6MD9 - chain A; structure by X-ray diffraction, 2.12 A resolution.

[Chain A]
Name: Tyrosine-protein phosphatase non-receptor type 11
From: Homo sapiens
Notes: EC 3.1.3.48
Reference sequence: Q06124 (PTN11_HUMAN), isoform Q06124-2; residue numbers follow UniProt; this construct covers 1-525
Amino-acid sequence (526 residues; row label = number of the first residue in the row; numbering starts at 0):
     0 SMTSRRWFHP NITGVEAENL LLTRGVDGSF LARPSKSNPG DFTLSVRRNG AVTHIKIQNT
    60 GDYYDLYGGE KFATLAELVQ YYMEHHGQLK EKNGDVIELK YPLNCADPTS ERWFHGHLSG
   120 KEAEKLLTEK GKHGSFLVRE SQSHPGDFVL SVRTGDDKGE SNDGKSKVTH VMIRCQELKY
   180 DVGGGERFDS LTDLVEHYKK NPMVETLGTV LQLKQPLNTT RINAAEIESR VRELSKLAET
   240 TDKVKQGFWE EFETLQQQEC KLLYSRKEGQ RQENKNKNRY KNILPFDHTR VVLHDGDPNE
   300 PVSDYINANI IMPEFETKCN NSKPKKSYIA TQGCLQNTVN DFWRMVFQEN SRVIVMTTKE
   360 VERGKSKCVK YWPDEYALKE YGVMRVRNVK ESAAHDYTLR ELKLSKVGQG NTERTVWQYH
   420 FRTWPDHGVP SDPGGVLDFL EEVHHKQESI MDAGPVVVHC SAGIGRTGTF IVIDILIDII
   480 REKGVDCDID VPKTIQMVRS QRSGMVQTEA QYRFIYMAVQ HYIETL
Not modelled in the structure: 0-3, 35-36, 85-95, 140-143, 156-164, 237-244, 294-301, 313-324
Differences from the reference sequence: expression tag (0)
Curated features (UniProtKB/Swiss-Prot):
  - active site: C459 (Phosphocysteine intermediate)
  - binding site (substrate): D425, C459 to R465, Q506
  - modified residue: T2 (N-acetylthreonine), Y62 (Phosphotyrosine), Y66 (Phosphotyrosine)
  - natural variant: T2 (T2I: In NS1), T42 (T42A: In NS1), N58 (N58K: In NS1), T59 (T59A: In NS1), G60 (G60A: In NS1; G60V: In myelodysplastic syndrome), D61 (D61G: In NS1; D61N: In NS1; D61V: In JMML; D61Y: In JMML), Y62 (Y62D: In NS1), Y63 (Y63C: In NS1), E69 (E69K: In JMML; E69Q: In NS1), F71 (F71K: In acute myeloid leukemia; F71L: In NS1), A72 (A72G: In NS1; A72S: In NS1; A72T: In JMML; A72V: In JMML), T73 (T73I: In NS1), 25 further natural variant entries in UniProt
  - mutagenesis: C459 (C459S: Abolishes phosphatase activity. Enhances interaction with NEDD9)
Ligand contacts: JEJ (3-(2-chlorophenyl)-6-{4-[(dimethylamino)methyl]phenyl}-5-methyl[1,2]oxazolo[4,5-c]pyridin-4(5H)-one): E110, R111, F113, H114, L216, N217, T218, T219, E250, T253, L254, Q257, D489, P491, K492, Q495

[In short]
Chain A binds compound JEJ. UniProt lists active-site residue C459, 9 substrate-binding residues and one
mutagenesis site.
Chain A is Tyrosine-protein phosphatase non-receptor type 11 (Homo sapiens); the structure, NON-RECEPTOR
PROTEIN TYROSINE PHOSPHATASE SHP2 IN COMPLEX WITH ALLOSTERIC INHIBITOR Isoxazolo-pyridinone 3, was determined
by X-ray diffraction (same publication as 6MDA, 6MDC and 6MDD).
